Entry 2XCA (X-ray diffraction, 2.50 A resolution); this record covers chains A and P of the 3 polymer chains in the assembly.

Chain A:
Molecule: DNA polymerase IV
From: Sulfolobus solfataricus
Notes: EC 2.7.7.7
Reference sequence: Q97W02 (DPO42_SULSO); residue numbers follow UniProt; this construct covers 1-352
Sequence (358 residues; each row starts with the number of its first residue; numbers below 1 keep their minus sign (His-5 is residue -5)):
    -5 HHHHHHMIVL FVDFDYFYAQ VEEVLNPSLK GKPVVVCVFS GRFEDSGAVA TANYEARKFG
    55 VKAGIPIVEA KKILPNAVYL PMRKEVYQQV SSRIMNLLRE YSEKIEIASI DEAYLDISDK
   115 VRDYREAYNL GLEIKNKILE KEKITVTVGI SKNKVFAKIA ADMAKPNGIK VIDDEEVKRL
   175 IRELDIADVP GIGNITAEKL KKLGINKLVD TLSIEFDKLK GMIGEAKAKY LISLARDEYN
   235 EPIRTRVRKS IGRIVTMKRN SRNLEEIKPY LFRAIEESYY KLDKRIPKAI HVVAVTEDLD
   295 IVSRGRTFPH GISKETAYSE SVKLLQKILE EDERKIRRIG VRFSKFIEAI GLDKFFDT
Not modelled in the structure: -5 to 0, 343-352
Construct notes: expression tag (-5 to 0)
Metal / ion sites: Mg2+ site 1: Asp7, Asp105, Glu106 (together with 2'-deoxyguanosine-5'-triphosphate); Mg2+ site 2: Asp7, Phe8, Asp105 (together with 2'-deoxyguanosine-5'-triphosphate); Mg2+ site 3: Asp294 (shared with DA10(P) of chain P)
Residues lining bound ligands: 2'-deoxyguanosine-5'-triphosphate (DGT): Asp7, Phe8, Asp9, Tyr10, Phe11, Tyr12, Val32, Val43, Ala44, Thr45, Tyr48, Arg51, Ala57, Gly58, Met76, Ile104, Asp105, Lys159
From the paper describing this entry:
  - Mg2+ coordination: Asp7, Asp105, Glu106
  - conformationally variable residues: Asp7, Asp105, Glu106

Chain P:
Molecule: 13-nt DNA strand
Sequence (13 nucleotides; numbered 1 to 13; the number before each row is that of its first residue):
     1 GGGGGAAGGA TTC
Modified / non-standard residues: DOC (2',3'-dideoxycytidine-5'-monophosphate) at position 13
Metal / ion sites: Mg2+: DA10 (shared with Asp294(A) of chain A)

Interface between chain A and chain P:
Contacting residue pairs (22):
  Pro184(A) - DOC_13(P)  phosphate contact
  Gly185(A) - DT12(P)  phosphate contact
  Gly185(A) - DOC_13(P)  hydrogen bond to the phosphate
  Ile186(A) - DT12(P)  phosphate contact
  Ile186(A) - DOC_13(P)  phosphate contact
  Gly187(A) - DT12(P)  hydrogen bond to the phosphate
  Gly187(A) - DOC_13(P)  phosphate contact
  Asn188(A) - DT12(P)  phosphate contact
  Ile189(A) - DT11(P)  phosphate contact
  Ile189(A) - DT12(P)  hydrogen bond to the phosphate
  Thr190(A) - DT11(P)  phosphate contact
  Thr190(A) - DT12(P)  hydrogen bond to the phosphate
  Val296(A) - DG9(P)  phosphate contact
  Ser297(A) - DG8(P)  sugar contact
  Ser297(A) - DG9(P)  hydrogen bond to the phosphate
  Arg298(A) - DG8(P)  salt bridge to the phosphate
  Arg298(A) - DG9(P)  salt bridge to the phosphate
  Gly299(A) - DG8(P)  hydrogen bond to the phosphate
  Arg300(A) - DA7(P)  phosphate contact
  Thr301(A) - DA7(P)  hydrogen bond to the phosphate
  Lys321(A) - DG8(P)  salt bridge to the phosphate
  Lys339(A) - DA6(P)  salt bridge to the phosphate
Interface residues without a listed pair, chain A (19 interface residues in all): Val183, Lys193, Lys221, Asp294
Interface residues without a listed pair, chain P (8 interface residues in all): DA10

Summary:
The interface between chain A and chain P involves 19 residues on one side and 8 on the other, with 7 hydrogen
bonds and 4 salt bridges. Among the polar pairs are Gly185(A)-DOC_13(P), Gly187(A)-DT12(P) and
Ile189(A)-DT12(P). Chain A binds 2'-deoxyguanosine-5'-triphosphate. The paper reports Mg2+ coordination by
Asp7(A), Asp105(A) and Glu106(A); conformational variability at Asp7(A), Asp105(A) and Glu106(A).
Here chain A is DNA polymerase IV (Sulfolobus solfataricus) and chain P is a 13-nt DNA strand. Entry 2XCA
(TERNARY COMPLEX OF SULFOLOBUS SOLFATARICUS DPO4 DNA POLYMERASE, 7,8- DIHYDRO-8-OXODEOXYGUANINE MODIFIED DNA
AND dGTP - MAGNESIUM ...) was determined by X-ray diffraction, deposited together with 2XC9 and 2XCP.
